PDB entry 6QM9 | electron microscopy, 3.60 A resolution | chains A and B

== Chain A (and B) ==
Protein: Predicted protein
Organism: Nectria haematococca
Notes: chain B of this document is another copy of the same molecule, construct and numbering; everything in this record applies to it too
UniProt: C7Z7K1 (C7Z7K1_NECH7); residues 1-735 here = UniProt positions 1-735
Amino-acid sequence (735 residues; row label = number of the first residue in the row):
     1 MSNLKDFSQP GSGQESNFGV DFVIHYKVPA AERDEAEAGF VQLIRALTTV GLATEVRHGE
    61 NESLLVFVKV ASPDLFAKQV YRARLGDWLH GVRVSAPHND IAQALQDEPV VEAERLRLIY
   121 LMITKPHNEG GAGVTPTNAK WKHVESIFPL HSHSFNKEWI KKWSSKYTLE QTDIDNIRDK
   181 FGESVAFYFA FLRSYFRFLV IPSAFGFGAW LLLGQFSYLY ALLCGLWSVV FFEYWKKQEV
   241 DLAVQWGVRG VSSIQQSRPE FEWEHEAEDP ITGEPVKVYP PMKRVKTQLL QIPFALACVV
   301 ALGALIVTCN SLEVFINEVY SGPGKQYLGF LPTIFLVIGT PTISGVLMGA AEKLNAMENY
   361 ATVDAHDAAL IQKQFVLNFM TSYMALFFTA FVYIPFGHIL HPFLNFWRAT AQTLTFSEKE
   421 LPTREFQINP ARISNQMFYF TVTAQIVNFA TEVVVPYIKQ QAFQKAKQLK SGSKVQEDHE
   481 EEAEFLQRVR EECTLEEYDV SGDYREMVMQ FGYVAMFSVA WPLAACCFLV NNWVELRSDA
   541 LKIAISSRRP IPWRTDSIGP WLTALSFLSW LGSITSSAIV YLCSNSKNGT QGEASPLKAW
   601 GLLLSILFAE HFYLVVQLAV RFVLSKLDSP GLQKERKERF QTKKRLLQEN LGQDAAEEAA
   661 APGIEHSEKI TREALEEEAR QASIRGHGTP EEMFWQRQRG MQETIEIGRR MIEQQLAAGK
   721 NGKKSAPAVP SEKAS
Unresolved in the structure: 1-14, 416-418, 472-476, 587-594, 651-663, 685-687, 720-735
Metal / ion sites: Ca2+ site 1: N448, E452, E506, E535; Ca2+ site 2: E452, D503, E506, E535, D539
From the paper describing this entry:
  - conformationally variable residues (helix shift): P332, G339, P341

== Interface between chain A and chain B ==
Pairs across the interface (139):
  F18(A) - E691(B)
  F18(A) - F694(B)  hydrophobic
  F18(A) - W695(B)  hydrogen bond (backbone-side chain)
  G19(A) - W695(B)
  V20(A) - W695(B)  hydrophobic
  R33(A) - I712(B)  hydrogen bond (side chain-backbone)
  R33(A) - E713(B)  salt bridge
  R33(A) - L716(B)
  E37(A) - R709(B)  salt bridge
  E37(A) - I712(B)
  F40(A) - G708(B)
  V41(A) - I705(B)  hydrophobic
  V41(A) - R709(B)
  I44(A) - T704(B)
  I44(A) - I705(B)  hydrophobic
  R45(A) - M701(B)
  T48(A) - S667(B)
  T48(A) - M701(B)
  T54(A) - T704(B)
  E55(A) - F694(B)
  E55(A) - W695(B)
  E55(A) - Q698(B)  hydrogen bond
  V56(A) - Q698(B)  hydrogen bond (backbone-side chain)
  V56(A) - T704(B)
  V56(A) - G708(B)
  V56(A) - M711(B)  hydrophobic
  R57(A) - F694(B)
  R57(A) - R697(B)
  R57(A) - M711(B)
  H58(A) - M711(B)  hydrogen bond (backbone-side chain)
  H58(A) - Q715(B)  hydrogen bond
  E60(A) - Q715(B)  hydrogen bond (backbone-side chain)
  N61(A) - Q715(B)
  E62(A) - Q715(B)
  E62(A) - L716(B)
  S63(A) - Q715(B)  hydrogen bond (backbone-side chain)
  L64(A) - M711(B)  hydrophobic
  L64(A) - I712(B)  hydrophobic
  V68(A) - W695(B)
  K69(A) - W695(B)
  A71(A) - E673(B)
  S72(A) - E673(B)
  L75(A) - K669(B)
  L85(A) - L647(B)  hydrophobic
  W88(A) - K643(B)  hydrogen bond (backbone-side chain)
  W88(A) - L646(B)  hydrophobic
  L89(A) - F640(B)
  G91(A) - K643(B)
  N99(A) - N650(B)
  P270(A) - Q633(B)
  P270(A) - K637(B)
  I271(A) - R636(B)
  I271(A) - K637(B)
  I271(A) - F640(B)
  T272(A) - F640(B)
  P281(A) - K626(B)
  M282(A) - K626(B)
  M282(A) - L627(B)  hydrophobic
  Q288(A) - F622(B)
  E477(A) - Q714(B)
  H479(A) - R697(B)  hydrogen bond
  E481(A) - P690(B)
  E482(A) - F694(B)
  W600(A) - L603(B)
  L603(A) - W600(B)
  L603(A) - L603(B)  hydrophobic
  L603(A) - L604(B)
  L603(A) - L607(B)  hydrophobic
  L604(A) - L603(B)
  L607(A) - L603(B)  hydrophobic
  L607(A) - L607(B)  hydrophobic
  E610(A) - E610(B)
  E610(A) - H611(B)  salt bridge
  H611(A) - E610(B)  salt bridge
  F622(A) - Q288(B)
  K626(A) - P281(B)
  K626(A) - M282(B)
  L627(A) - M282(B)  hydrophobic
  Q633(A) - P270(B)
  R636(A) - I271(B)
  K637(A) - P270(B)
  K637(A) - I271(B)
  F640(A) - L89(B)
  F640(A) - I271(B)
  F640(A) - T272(B)
  K643(A) - W88(B)  hydrogen bond (side chain-backbone)
  K643(A) - G91(B)
  L646(A) - W88(B)  hydrophobic
  L646(A) - L646(B)  hydrophobic
  L647(A) - L85(B)  hydrophobic
  E649(A) - E649(B)
  N650(A) - N99(B)
  S667(A) - T48(B)
  K669(A) - L75(B)
  E673(A) - A71(B)
  E673(A) - S72(B)
  P690(A) - E481(B)
  E691(A) - F18(B)
  F694(A) - F18(B)  hydrophobic
  F694(A) - E55(B)
  F694(A) - R57(B)
  F694(A) - E482(B)
  W695(A) - F18(B)  hydrogen bond (side chain-backbone)
  W695(A) - G19(B)
  W695(A) - V20(B)  hydrophobic
  W695(A) - E55(B)
  W695(A) - V68(B)
  W695(A) - K69(B)
  R697(A) - R57(B)
  R697(A) - H479(B)  hydrogen bond
  Q698(A) - E55(B)  hydrogen bond
  Q698(A) - V56(B)  hydrogen bond (side chain-backbone)
  M701(A) - R45(B)
  M701(A) - T48(B)
  T704(A) - I44(B)
  T704(A) - T54(B)
  T704(A) - V56(B)
  I705(A) - V41(B)  hydrophobic
  I705(A) - I44(B)  hydrophobic
  G708(A) - F40(B)
  G708(A) - V56(B)
  R709(A) - E37(B)  salt bridge
  R709(A) - V41(B)
  M711(A) - V56(B)  hydrophobic
  M711(A) - R57(B)
  M711(A) - H58(B)  hydrogen bond (side chain-backbone)
  M711(A) - L64(B)  hydrophobic
  I712(A) - R33(B)  hydrogen bond (backbone-side chain)
  I712(A) - E37(B)
  I712(A) - L64(B)  hydrophobic
  E713(A) - R33(B)  salt bridge
  Q714(A) - E477(B)
  Q715(A) - H58(B)
  Q715(A) - E60(B)  hydrogen bond (side chain-backbone)
  Q715(A) - N61(B)
  Q715(A) - E62(B)
  Q715(A) - S63(B)  hydrogen bond (side chain-backbone)
  L716(A) - R33(B)
  L716(A) - E62(B)
Interface residues without a listed pair, chain A (95 interface residues in all): V28, A53, G59, F67, P73, V285, W570, I574, I606, L614, V623, R639, K644, I664, H666, I670, M693
Interface residues without a listed pair, chain B (94 interface residues in all): V28, A53, G59, F67, P73, V285, W570, I574, I606, L614, V623, R639, K644, I664, H666, I670

== Summary ==
95 residues of chain A and 94 residues of chain B are in contact, with 19 hydrogen bonds and 6 salt bridges.
Among the polar pairs are R33(A)-E713(B), E37(A)-R709(B) and E610(A)-H611(B). N448(A), E452(A), E506(A) and
E535(A) form the Ca2+ site 1. The paper reports conformational variability at P332(A), G339(A) and P341(A).
Both chains are Predicted protein (Nectria haematococca). Entry 6QM9 (Cryo-EM structure of calcium-bound
nhTMEM16 lipid scramblase in nanodisc (open state)) was determined by electron microscopy (same publication as
6QM4, 6QM5, 6QM6, 6QMA and 6QMB).
